PDB entry 5VFX | X-ray diffraction, 2.81 A resolution | chains A and J of the 8 polymer chains in the assembly

# Chain A
Protein: TcpK
Organism: Clostridium perfringens
UniProtKB: Q1PLI2 (Q1PLI2_CLOPF); numbering as in UniProt (aligned over 2-102)
Amino-acid sequence (107 residues; row label = number of the first residue in the row; numbers below 1 keep their minus sign (Gln-4 is residue -4)):
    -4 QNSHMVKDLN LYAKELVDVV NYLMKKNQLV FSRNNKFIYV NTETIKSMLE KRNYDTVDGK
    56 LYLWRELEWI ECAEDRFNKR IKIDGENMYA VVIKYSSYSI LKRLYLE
Unresolved in the structure: -4 to 1, 102
Construct notes: expression tag (-4 to 1)
Reported in the primary citation:
  - binding site for oriT: Arg28, Lys41, Arg60, Asp70, Arg71, Phe72, Asn73
  - mutagenesis - R28A/R75A/N82A/Y84A: abolished binding to oriT
  - mutagenesis - D53A/Y57A: increased binding to oriT
  - specificity-determining residues: Arg71
  - mutagenesis - D3A/N5A/E63A/K89A: abolished expression

# Chain J
Molecule: oriT
Sequence (23 nucleotides; row label = number of the first residue in the row):
     1 TAAAGTTCCC TGTAAAGTTC CTT

# Interface between chain A and chain J
Residue-residue contacts (15):
  Ser27(A) with DG5(J), hydrogen bond to the phosphate
  Arg28(A) with DA3(J), base contact; DA4(J), phosphate contact; DG5(J), hydrogen bond to the phosphate
  Tyr34(A) with DG5(J), hydrogen bond to the phosphate
  Lys74(A) with DT6(J), salt bridge to the phosphate
  Arg75(A) with DT6(J), base contact; DT7(J), hydrogen bond to the base
  Ile76(A) with DT6(J), base contact
  Lys77(A) with DA4(J), base contact; DG5(J), hydrogen bond to the base
  Ile78(A) with DA4(J), phosphate contact
  Asp79(A) with DA4(J), hydrogen bond to the phosphate
  Gly80(A) with DA4(J), hydrogen bond to the phosphate
  Asn82(A) with DT6(J), hydrogen bond to the base
Interface residues without a listed pair, chain J (6 interface residues in all): DC8

# Overview
11 residues of chain A face 6 of chain J across their interface; the contacts include 8 hydrogen bonds and 1
salt bridge. Among the polar pairs are Arg75(A)-DT7(J), Lys77(A)-DG5(J) and Asn82(A)-DT6(J). The paper reports
a binding site for oriT at Arg28(A), Lys41(A) and Arg60(A) among others; R28A/R75A/N82A/Y84A of chain A
abolish binding to oriT; 3 substitutions were tested in all.
Chain A is TcpK (Clostridium perfringens) and chain J is oriT; the structure, Structure of an accessory
protein of the pCW3 relaxosome in complex with the origin of transfer ..., was determined by X-ray
diffraction.
